7E6H - chain A; structure by X-ray diffraction, 2.70 A resolution.

== Chain A ==
Protein: Glucose-6-phosphate 1-dehydrogenase
Organism: Kluyveromyces lactis (strain ATCC 8585 / CBS 2359 / DSM 70799 / NBRC 1267 / NRRL Y-1140 / WM37)
Notes: EC 1.1.1.49
UniProt: P48828 (G6PD_KLULA); residue numbers follow UniProt; this construct covers 1-497
Sequence (497 residues; row label = number of the first residue in the row):
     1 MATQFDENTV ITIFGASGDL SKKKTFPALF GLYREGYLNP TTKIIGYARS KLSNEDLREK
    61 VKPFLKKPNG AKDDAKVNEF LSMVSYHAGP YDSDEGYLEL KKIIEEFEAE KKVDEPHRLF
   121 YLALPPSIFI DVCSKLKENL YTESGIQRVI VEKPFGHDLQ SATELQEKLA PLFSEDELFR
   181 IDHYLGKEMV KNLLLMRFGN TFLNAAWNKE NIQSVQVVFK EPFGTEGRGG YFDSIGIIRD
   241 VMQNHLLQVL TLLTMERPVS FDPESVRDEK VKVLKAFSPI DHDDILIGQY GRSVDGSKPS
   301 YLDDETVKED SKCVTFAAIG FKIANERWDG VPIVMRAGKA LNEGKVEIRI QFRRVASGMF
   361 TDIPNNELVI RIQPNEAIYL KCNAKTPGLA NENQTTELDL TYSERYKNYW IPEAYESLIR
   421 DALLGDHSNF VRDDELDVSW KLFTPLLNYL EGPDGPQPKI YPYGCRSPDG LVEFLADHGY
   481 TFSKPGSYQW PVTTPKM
Not modelled in the structure: 485-497
Swiss-Prot annotation at these positions:
  - active site: H245 (Proton acceptor)
  - binding site (NADP(+)): G15 to K22, R49, K153, R336, K345, R349, R371, Y379 to K381, D399 to T401, R466
  - binding site (D-glucose 6-phosphate): K153, H183 to K187, E221, D240, K339, Q373
Ligand contacts: polyethylene glycol fragment (7PE; 2-(2-(2-(2-(2-(2-ethoxyethoxy)ethoxy)ethoxy)ethoxy)ethoxy)ethanol): T395, T396, E397, L398, D399

== Overview ==
Ligands of chain A: polyethylene glycol fragment. From UniProt: active-site residue H245, 21 NADP+-binding
residues and 10 D-glucose 6-phosphate-binding residues.
Chain A is Glucose-6-phosphate 1-dehydrogenase (Kluyveromyces lactis (strain ATCC 8585 / CBS 2359 / DSM 70799
/ NBRC 1267 / NRRL Y-1140 / WM37)); the structure, glucose-6-phosphate dehydrogenase from Kluyveromyces
lactis, was determined by X-ray diffraction, deposited together with 7E6I.
